9E6Q - chains 1 and Ab of the 40 polymer chains in the assembly; structure by electron microscopy, 1.95 A resolution.

[Chain 1]
Molecule: 23S rRNA
From: Pyrobaculum calidifontis JCM 11548
Sequence (3024 nucleotides; numbered 1 to 3024; the number before each row is that of its first residue):
     1 UAGGCAAAGC CGCCCGGUGG AUGGCUCGGC UCGGGCGXCG AAGAAGGGCG UGGCAAGCUG
    61 CGAUAAGCCC GGGGUAGCXG CAGGCAGGCU UAGAACCCGG GAUCCCCGAA UGGGGCUUCC
   121 UGCCGGGGCC GAAUAGGCCC CGGCGCCCCG UAAGGGGCGG GAACGCGGGG AAAGGAAACA
   181 UCUUAGUACC CGCAGGAAGG GAAGCCAACA GGGACCCCCU GAGUAGGGGC GACCGAAAGG
   241 GGGAUAGCCC AAACCAAAUC CUCGCGGGAC AACCGUGGGG AGAUGUGGGG CUUGGGCCCG
   301 GGCAACCGCC GGCGGGCGGU AGCCGAAGUG GGCUGGAAUG CCCCGCCGUA GAGGGUGAUA
   361 GCCCCGUAGG CGAAACCGCC CGUGGCGGAG UCCCGGGGUC CCGGAGUACC UCGGCUUAGU
   421 UUUGCCGGGG GAACGCGCCG GCCACUGGCC GGCAAGGCUA AGCACGUCCC GAGUCCGAUA
   481 GCGCACUAGU ACCGUGAGGG AAAGCUGAAA AGAACCCCGG AAGGGGGGUG AAAAGAGCCU
   541 GAAACCGGGC GGCUACAGUG GGGCAGGCCC GAAAGGAUGC CCCCUCCCGA AGGAAACCCC
   601 GGUGACGGGG GAGUACGAGG GAGGGGGUCC AGGGUCUGCC CUUACGUCUA GAAACACGGG
   661 CCGGGGAGUU CACGGCCGUG GCGAGCCUAA GGGGUUCAAC CCCGGAGGCG UAGGGAAACC
   721 GACAGCCCGC AGCGGGGCAA CCCGCGAGGG GCGGGGUCUU AAAGGGCCCG UAGUCACGGC
   781 CGUGAGACCA GAAACCGGGC GAUCUAGCCC UGGGCAGGGU GAAGCGGGGC GAAAGCCCCG
   841 UGGAGGCCCG AAGGGGUUCU GAUGUGCAAA UCGUUCCCAU GACCUGGGGC UAGGGGCAAA
   901 AGACCAAUCA AGCCCGGUGA UAGCUGGUUC CCCCCGAAGC GGGUCUCAGC CCGGCCUCCC
   961 CGGAGGCGGC CGGCGGGGUA GAGUACUGAU CGGGGGUGCG GGAGCCGAAA GGCUCCGGCC
  1021 CCCGGUCAAA CUCCGAACCU GCCAGCGCCG UAGAAGGGGG GAGGCGGGGG CGGUGGGGUA
  1081 AGCCUCCGCU CCGAGACGGG AACAACCGAG ACCGGGGUUA AGGCCCCCAA GUGCGGGCUU
  1141 AGUGUCAAUC UAAAAGGGCG UCCCCCGCCC AAGACAGCGG GGCCGUGGGC CUAACAGCAG
  1201 CCAUCGGCUA AGCAACGCGU AACAGCGGAC CCGCCGAGGC GGGGGGCCCC GAAGAUGUAC
  1261 AGGGACUAAG CCCGCCGCCG AGACCCCGGC CCGCGGGCCG UUGGCCCGCG UGGGGUAGGG
  1321 GGGCGCGGCC GUGGGGCAGA AGCCGGGCCG UGAGGUCCGG UGGACCCGCG GCCGACGAAG
  1381 AUCCCGGCGG UAGUAGCAGC GAAGAGGGGU GAGAAGCCCC UCCGCCGGAA AGGACCAGGG
  1441 UUUCCUGGCA ACUUCAAUAG GCCAGGAGUU AGCCGGUCCU AAGGCGGGGC CUAAUAGGCA
  1501 CCCGCCGAAA GGGAAACGGG UUAAUAUUCC CGUGCCGCGG GGGUAGGUUC UGCGGCAACG
  1561 CAGGCCCCGU CCCCGACGCC UCGGGAUAGG GCGGGCGGGA CUGCCGUCCC GCUUAACCGU
  1621 CGAAGGCCGG GGAGUGCCGU AAUGGCGAGA ACCGGCCGAA GGCGGGAAUA GCCGGGGGUU
  1681 UCCCCGGUCC GCCCGACUCC UGGGGCCCGU GAAAAGGGGA CGGGGAACGA GCCCCCGCGC
  1741 CCGUACCGAG AACCGACGCA GGUGCUCCUG GGUGAGAAGC CCAAGGCGGC UCGGGUGACC
  1801 CCGGGCCAGG GAACUCGGCA AAUUGGCCCC GUAACUUCGG GAGAAGGGGU GCCUGCGGUC
  1861 UUGGGGUAUA CCCCCGGGAC CGCAGGUCGC AGUGGCAAGG GGGACCUGAC UGUUUAACAA
  1921 AAACAUAGGU CCCCGCGAGC CCGUAAGGGU GUGUACGGGG GCUGAAUCCU GGCCACUGGC
  1981 GGUACGUGAX CCCCGGGUAC AACCGGGCGA XGCGCXGCUG AAGGCCGGGG GUAACUCUGA
  2041 CCCUCUUAAG GUAGCXAAXU GCCUUGCCGG GUAAGUUCCG GCGUGCAUGA AUGGAUCAAC
  2101 GAGGUCCCCA CUGUCCCGGC CCGGGGCCCG GCGAACCCAC CUCCAGGUGC ACAGUCCUGG
  2161 GACCCCCGAC GGGGCGAGAA GUCCCUAUGG AGCUUCACAG CAGCCUGUCG UUGCGGGGGG
  2221 GCGGGGGGUG CAGAGCGUAG GUGGGAGCGA UGAAACGGGG UCUCCGGGCC CCGUGGAUGC
  2281 GACCCUGGAA CACCACCCAC UCUCCGCCCC UCCGCUUACC CGCCGCAAGG CGGGGACAGC
  2341 GGCAGGCGGG CUGUUCGGCU GGGGCGGCAC ACCCCUGAAA AGAUAUCGGG GGUGCCCAAA
  2401 GCUCGGCUCA GGCGGGUCAG AAAUCCGCCG UAGAGUGUAA GGGCAAAAGC CGGGCUGACU
  2461 GGGCCCUUGA ACGCAAGGGG CCCAGGCGGG AAACCGGGGC CUAGAGAACG CUCGUGCCCC
  2521 CACCAGUGGG GGCCGGGCAU GACAGAAAAG UUACCCUAGG AAUAACCGGC UCGUCGCGGG
  2581 UGAGAGUCCC CAUCGACCCC GCGGUUUGGU ACCCAGACGU CGUCUCUUCC CAUCCUGGCG
  2641 GUGCAGCAGC CGCCAAGGGU GGGGCUGCCC GCCCAUUAAA GGGGAACGUG XGAUGGGUUC
  2701 AGACCGUCGC GAGACAGGUC GGUCUCUACC UGUCGGGGGC GCUGGCCGCC UGAGGGGAAG
  2761 GUGCCCUCAG UACGAGAGGA ACGGGGCGCC GCGGCCUCUA GUGUACCGGU UGUCCGGCAG
  2821 GGCACUGCCG GGCAGCCACG CCGUGGGGGA UAACCGCUGA AAGCAUCUAA GCGGGAAGCC
  2881 CUCCCCGAGA CGAGGCGGCC GUUGCCCUGG GGGCAACCCC GGGGCACGAG GGCUCCXGUA
  2941 GAAGACGGGG UUGAUGGGGG GGCGGUGUAA CCCCCGAGGG UUUCCCGAGG GGAGAGCCGG
  3001 CCCCUCCCAA UCGCCCGAGC GUXC
Not modelled in the structure: 996-1019, 1178-1233, 2032-2040, 2218-2310
Modified residues: 5MC (5-methylcytidine-5'-monophosphate) at position 38, B8T (4-methyl, cytidine-5'-monophosphate) at position 79, OMC (o2'-methylycytidine-5'-monophosphate) at position 492, OMC (o2'-methylycytidine-5'-monophosphate) at position 493, OMC (o2'-methylycytidine-5'-monophosphate) at position 673, OMC (o2'-methylycytidine-5'-monophosphate) at position 872, OMU (o2'-methyluridine 5'-monophosphate) at position 875, OMG (o2'-methylguanosine-5'-monophosphate) at position 902, OMU (o2'-methyluridine 5'-monophosphate) at position 908, OMC (o2'-methylycytidine-5'-monophosphate) at position 1816, PSU (pseudouridine-5'-monophosphate) at position 1911, OMG (o2'-methylguanosine-5'-monophosphate) at position 1947, OMG (o2'-methylguanosine-5'-monophosphate) at position 1949, OMG (o2'-methylguanosine-5'-monophosphate) at position 1957, OMG (o2'-methylguanosine-5'-monophosphate) at position 1971, OMC (o2'-methylycytidine-5'-monophosphate) at position 1976, PSU (pseudouridine-5'-monophosphate) at position 1987, A2M (2'-O-methyladenosine 5'-(dihydrogen phosphate)) at position 1990, A2M (2'-O-methyladenosine 5'-(dihydrogen phosphate)) at position 2011, 4AC (N(4)-acetylcytidine-5'-monophosphate) at position 2016, OMG (o2'-methylguanosine-5'-monophosphate) at position 2017, OMC (o2'-methylycytidine-5'-monophosphate) at position 2018, PSU (pseudouridine-5'-monophosphate) at position 2044, 5MC (5-methylcytidine-5'-monophosphate) at position 2056, A2M (2'-O-methyladenosine 5'-(dihydrogen phosphate)) at position 2059, OMG (o2'-methylguanosine-5'-monophosphate) at position 2066, OMG (o2'-methylguanosine-5'-monophosphate) at position 2071, OMU (o2'-methyluridine 5'-monophosphate) at position 2077, OMU (o2'-methyluridine 5'-monophosphate) at position 2088, OMG (o2'-methylguanosine-5'-monophosphate) at position 2103, OMG (o2'-methylguanosine-5'-monophosphate) at position 2104, OMC (o2'-methylycytidine-5'-monophosphate) at position 2115, OMC (o2'-methylycytidine-5'-monophosphate) at position 2116, OMC (o2'-methylycytidine-5'-monophosphate) at position 2143, OMU (o2'-methyluridine 5'-monophosphate) at position 2155, OMG (o2'-methylguanosine-5'-monophosphate) at position 2176, OMG (o2'-methylguanosine-5'-monophosphate) at position 2362, OMG (o2'-methylguanosine-5'-monophosphate) at position 2366, OMG (o2'-methylguanosine-5'-monophosphate) at position 2388, OMU (o2'-methyluridine 5'-monophosphate) at position 2408, OMG (o2'-methylguanosine-5'-monophosphate) at position 2537, OMC (o2'-methylycytidine-5'-monophosphate) at position 2538, OMC (o2'-methylycytidine-5'-monophosphate) at position 2555, PSU (pseudouridine-5'-monophosphate) at position 2571, OMU (o2'-methyluridine 5'-monophosphate) at position 2574, OMG (o2'-methylguanosine-5'-monophosphate) at position 2601, PSU (pseudouridine-5'-monophosphate) at position 2607, OMG (o2'-methylguanosine-5'-monophosphate) at position 2608, PSU (pseudouridine-5'-monophosphate) at position 2610, OMU (o2'-methyluridine 5'-monophosphate) at position 2623, OMC (o2'-methylycytidine-5'-monophosphate) at position 2624, PSU (pseudouridine-5'-monophosphate) at position 2625, OMU (o2'-methyluridine 5'-monophosphate) at position 2628, OMU (o2'-methyluridine 5'-monophosphate) at position 2666, OMG (o2'-methylguanosine-5'-monophosphate) at position 2667, A2M (2'-O-methyladenosine 5'-(dihydrogen phosphate)) at position 2691, UR3 (3-methyluridine-5'-monophoshate) at position 2698, OMC (o2'-methylycytidine-5'-monophosphate) at position 2704, OMU (o2'-methyluridine 5'-monophosphate) at position 2707, OMC (o2'-methylycytidine-5'-monophosphate) at position 2720, OMU (o2'-methyluridine 5'-monophosphate) at position 2851, OMC (o2'-methylycytidine-5'-monophosphate) at position 2884, OMC (o2'-methylycytidine-5'-monophosphate) at position 2885, B8T (4-methyl, cytidine-5'-monophosphate) at position 2937, G7M (N7-methyl-guanosine-5'-monophosphate) at position 3023
Ion coordination: Mg2+ site 1: A7, A8; Mg2+ site 2 near G24 (its only coordinating residue here); Mg2+ site 3 near U111 (its only coordinating residue here); Mg2+ site 4 near A173 (its only coordinating residue here); Mg2+ site 5: A173, U2354; Mg2+ site 6: A178, C179; Mg2+ site 7: C179, G2190; Mg2+ site 8 near G186 (its only coordinating residue here); Mg2+ site 9 near A198 (its only coordinating residue here); Mg2+ site 10 near G199 (its only coordinating residue here); Mg2+ site 11: G223, G235 (shared with 1 residue of chain AH); Mg2+ site 12 near U286 (its only coordinating residue here); 119 more Mg2+ sites not listed
Small-molecule neighbours:
  - spermine (SPM), molecule 1: G24, G336, A337, A358, C505, U506, G507, A508, A531, C539, C1337, G1363, A1364
  - spermine (SPM), molecule 2: A41, G43, U111, G112, C144, G145, C146, G155, G156, G157, C158
  - spermine (SPM), molecule 3: U121, G122, C123, C138, C139, C140, C1740, C1741
  - spermine (SPM), molecule 4: G167, G168, G169, G170, G186, C415
  - spermine (SPM), molecule 5: A177, A178, C179, C230, G231, U2188, A2508, C2509, A2546
  - spermine (SPM), molecule 6: C182, U183, U184, A185, G186, G227, G228, U416, U417, G419, U420
  - spermine (SPM), molecule 7: G200, G201, A202, A454, A455, G456, G457, C458, U459
  - spermine (SPM), molecule 8: G226, G227, G228, C230, U420, U422, A2522
  - spermine (SPM), molecule 9: G351, A352, G353, G354, G355, U356, A360, G361
  - spermine (SPM), molecule 10: G413, G414, C2201, C2343, A2344
  - spermine (SPM), molecule 11: G494, U495, G496, U803, A906, A907, C1754, G1755
  - spermine (SPM), molecule 12: C515, C516, C517, C518, G519, G523, G524, G525, G526, G527
  - spermine (SPM), molecule 13: G589, A590, A591, G592, G593, G613, U614, A615, C616, G617
  - spermine (SPM), molecule 14: U642, U643, A1096, C1097, G1098, A1102, C1103, A1104, C2156, C2157
  - spermine (SPM), molecule 15: A644, C645, A654, C655, A656, C657, G658, G659, A2177, G2178, A2179, A2180, G2616, A2617
  - spermine (SPM), molecule 16: A650, G1068, G1069, G1070, C1083, C1084, C2612
  - spermine (SPM), molecule 17: G715, A716, G766, A2508, C2509, C2534
  - spermine (SPM), molecule 18: C781, G782, C951, A1062, G1063, G1064, G1319
  - spermine (SPM), molecule 19: G791, G916, G917, U918, G919, A920
  - spermine (SPM), molecule 20: C808, C809, C810, U811, G812, G813, U885, G886, G887, G888, G889
  - spermine (SPM), molecule 21: C849, G1825, G1826, C1827, G1843, A1844, A1898, G1899
  - spermine (SPM), molecule 22: G854, G855, G856, G1750, G1761, G1762, U1763, C1765
  - spermine (SPM), molecule 23: G856, U857, U858, C859, U871, G873, U874, A1916, A1917
  - spermine (SPM), molecule 24: U857, U858, A1920, A1921, OMG_2103, OMG_2104, U2105, G2721, G2722
  - spermine (SPM), molecule 25: G866, C867, A868, U1453, U1454, C1757
  - spermine (SPM), molecule 26: C934, C935, G936, U1316, A1317, G1318, G1319, G1320, G1321
  - spermine (SPM), molecule 27: U979, A980, G981, A982, A1029, U1032, C1034, G1035, G2377, A2378, A2379
  - spermine (SPM), molecule 28: G1123, C1124, C1125, C1126, C1127, U1145, A1259, C1260, A1261, G1262, G1263, G1264, A1265
  - spermine (SPM), molecule 29: U1394, A1395, C1800, G2125, G2126, C2127, C2128, C2167, G2168, A2169, C2170, A2728
  - spermine (SPM), molecule 30: A1398, G1793, G1795, U1796, G1797, G2124, G2125, G2126
  - spermine (SPM), molecule 31: G1399, C1400, A1402, A1403, A1430, G1750, C1787, G1789, C1790
  - spermine (SPM), molecule 32: G1428, G1770, G1771, G1772, U1773, G1774
  - spermine (SPM), molecule 33: U1492, A1493, G2203, G2341, G2342
  - spermine (SPM), molecule 34: A1588, G1589, U1614, A1615, C1663, G1664, G1665, G1666
  - spermine (SPM), molecule 35: U1710, G1711, A1712, A1713
  - spermine (SPM), molecule 36: C1806, C1807, U2802, G2803, C2829, G2830, G2831, G2832
  - spermine (SPM), molecule 37: U1850, G1851, C1852, A1884, G1885, G1886, U1887, C1888, G1889, G1892
  - spermine (SPM), molecule 38: U1907, G1908, U1963, G1964, U2092, G2093, G2094, A2095, U2096, OMC_2704, C2705
  - spermine (SPM), molecule 39: A1938, G1939, C1940, G1948, OMG_1949, U1950, G1951
  - spermine (SPM), molecule 40: OMC_2115, OMC_2116, C2117, G2118
  - spermine (SPM), molecule 41: C2464, C2465, U2467, U2468, G2469, A2475, A2476, G2477, G2478, G2479, G2480
  - spermine (SPM), molecule 42: C2621, G2622, OMU_2623, A2685, G2688, U2689, G2690, A2693, U2694
  - spermine (SPM), molecule 43: G2661, G2662, A2680, G2681, G2682, G2683
  - spermine (SPM), molecule 44: G2755, G2756, G2757, A2759, C2880
  - spermine (SPM), molecule 45: G2760, G2761, U2762, G2763, C2787, G2788, C2789, G2845
  - spermine (SPM), molecule 46: A2954, U2955, G2956, G2957, G2958, G2959, G2960, C3003, C3004, U3005

[Chain Ab]
Protein: Large ribosomal subunit protein eL32
From: Pyrobaculum calidifontis JCM 11548
UniProtKB: A3MSJ5 (A3MSJ5_PYRCJ); residues 1-153 here = UniProt positions 1-153
Sequence (153 residues; numbered 1 to 153; the number before each row is that of its first residue):
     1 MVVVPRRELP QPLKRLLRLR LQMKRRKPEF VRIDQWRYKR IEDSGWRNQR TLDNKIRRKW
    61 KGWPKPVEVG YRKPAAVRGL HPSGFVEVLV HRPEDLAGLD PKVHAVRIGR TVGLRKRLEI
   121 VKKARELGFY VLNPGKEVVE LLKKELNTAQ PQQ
Not modelled in the structure: 1-5, 146-153
Ion coordination: Mg2+: Asp53 (shared with U647(1), A652(1) of chain 1)

[Chain 1 / chain Ab interface]
Contacting residue pairs - 170 pairs, chain 1 then chain Ab:
  C341(1) - Arg115(Ab)  sugar contact
  A543(1) - Lys39(Ab)  hydrogen bond to the phosphate
  A544(1) - Lys39(Ab)  salt bridge to the phosphate
  G560(1) - Trp36(Ab)  sugar contact
  G561(1) - Trp36(Ab)  sugar contact
  G561(1) - Gly62(Ab)  hydrogen bond to the base
  A574(1) - Arg107(Ab)  phosphate contact
  A574(1) - Leu132(Ab)  sugar contact
  G575(1) - His81(Ab)  salt bridge to the phosphate
  G575(1) - Pro82(Ab)  sugar contact
  G575(1) - Arg107(Ab)  salt bridge to the phosphate
  G576(1) - His81(Ab)  salt bridge to the phosphate
  G576(1) - Pro82(Ab)  phosphate contact
  G576(1) - Ser83(Ab)  phosphate contact
  G576(1) - Tyr130(Ab)  hydrogen bond to the phosphate
  A577(1) - Arg6(Ab)  phosphate contact
  U578(1) - Arg6(Ab)  base contact
  G620(1) - Arg15(Ab)  sugar contact
  G620(1) - Arg18(Ab)  salt bridge to the phosphate
  G621(1) - Gln11(Ab)  hydrogen bond to the phosphate
  G621(1) - Arg15(Ab)  phosphate contact
  G621(1) - Arg18(Ab)  salt bridge to the phosphate
  A631(1) - Arg25(Ab)  phosphate contact
  G632(1) - Arg25(Ab)  phosphate contact
  C641(1) - Lys61(Ab)  sugar contact
  U642(1) - Lys61(Ab)  sugar contact
  U642(1) - Gly62(Ab)  sugar contact
  U642(1) - Trp63(Ab)  sugar contact
  U643(1) - Trp63(Ab)  phosphate contact
  A644(1) - Asp34(Ab)  hydrogen bond to the sugar
  A644(1) - Arg37(Ab)  base contact
  A644(1) - Tyr38(Ab)  base contact
  A644(1) - Trp63(Ab)  phosphate contact
  C645(1) - Ile33(Ab)  phosphate contact
  C645(1) - Asp34(Ab)  sugar contact
  C645(1) - Lys55(Ab)  salt bridge to the phosphate
  G646(1) - Thr51(Ab)  hydrogen bond to the phosphate
  U647(1) - Arg50(Ab)  phosphate contact
  U647(1) - Thr51(Ab)  phosphate contact
  U647(1) - Leu52(Ab)  hydrogen bond to the phosphate
  U647(1) - Asp53(Ab)  base contact
  C648(1) - Leu52(Ab)  phosphate contact
  U649(1) - Leu52(Ab)  base contact
  A652(1) - Asp53(Ab)  hydrogen bond to the sugar
  A653(1) - Asp53(Ab)  phosphate contact
  A653(1) - Lys55(Ab)  salt bridge to the phosphate
  C661(1) - Arg40(Ab)  salt bridge to the phosphate
  C662(1) - Lys39(Ab)  hydrogen bond to the phosphate
  C662(1) - Arg40(Ab)  salt bridge to the phosphate
  G663(1) - Arg40(Ab)  phosphate contact
  C930(1) - Arg47(Ab)  salt bridge to the phosphate
  C931(1) - Trp46(Ab)  hydrogen bond to the phosphate
  C931(1) - Arg47(Ab)  phosphate contact
  C931(1) - Asn48(Ab)  hydrogen bond to the phosphate
  C932(1) - Trp46(Ab)  hydrogen bond to the phosphate
  C932(1) - Asn48(Ab)  hydrogen bond to the phosphate
  C932(1) - Val67(Ab)  sugar contact
  C932(1) - Val69(Ab)  sugar contact
  C933(1) - Glu68(Ab)  phosphate contact
  C933(1) - Val69(Ab)  phosphate contact
  G1095(1) - Arg57(Ab)  salt bridge to the phosphate
  G1095(1) - Arg58(Ab)  phosphate contact
  A1096(1) - Arg58(Ab)  sugar contact
  A1096(1) - Lys59(Ab)  hydrogen bond to the sugar
  A1096(1) - Trp60(Ab)  phosphate contact
  A1096(1) - Lys61(Ab)  phosphate contact
  C1097(1) - Trp60(Ab)  phosphate contact
  C1097(1) - Lys61(Ab)  hydrogen bond to the phosphate
  G1098(1) - Lys61(Ab)  salt bridge to the phosphate
  C1112(1) - Lys59(Ab)  hydrogen bond to the phosphate
  C1112(1) - Glu68(Ab)  hydrogen bond to the sugar
  C1112(1) - Gly70(Ab)  base contact
  C1113(1) - Lys59(Ab)  salt bridge to the phosphate
  C1113(1) - Glu68(Ab)  phosphate contact
  C1113(1) - Gly70(Ab)  sugar contact
  C1113(1) - Tyr71(Ab)  sugar contact
  G1114(1) - Arg26(Ab)  hydrogen bond to the sugar
  G1282(1) - Lys61(Ab)  base contact
  G1288(1) - Arg15(Ab)  hydrogen bond to the phosphate
  G1288(1) - Leu19(Ab)  sugar contact
  G1289(1) - Arg15(Ab)  salt bridge to the phosphate
  G1289(1) - Leu19(Ab)  sugar contact
  G1289(1) - Met23(Ab)  sugar contact
  G1289(1) - Gly70(Ab)  hydrogen bond to the base
  G1289(1) - Arg72(Ab)  sugar contact
  G1289(1) - Pro74(Ab)  phosphate contact
  C1290(1) - Val69(Ab)  hydrogen bond to the sugar
  C1290(1) - Arg72(Ab)  sugar contact
  C1290(1) - Lys73(Ab)  sugar contact
  C1290(1) - Pro74(Ab)  phosphate contact
  C1290(1) - Ala75(Ab)  hydrogen bond to the phosphate
  C1290(1) - Arg78(Ab)  hydrogen bond to the phosphate
  C1291(1) - Val69(Ab)  sugar contact
  C1291(1) - Arg78(Ab)  salt bridge to the phosphate
  G1315(1) - Arg57(Ab)  hydrogen bond to the phosphate
  U1316(1) - Arg57(Ab)  sugar contact
  A1317(1) - Arg50(Ab)  salt bridge to the phosphate
  G1318(1) - Arg50(Ab)  salt bridge to the phosphate
  G1334(1) - His91(Ab)  sugar contact
  G1334(1) - Arg92(Ab)  salt bridge to the phosphate
  G1335(1) - His91(Ab)  sugar contact
  G1335(1) - Arg92(Ab)  phosphate contact
  G1335(1) - Thr111(Ab)  hydrogen bond to the sugar
  G1335(1) - Val112(Ab)  sugar contact
  G1335(1) - Lys116(Ab)  salt bridge to the phosphate
  G1336(1) - Thr111(Ab)  sugar contact
  G1336(1) - Val112(Ab)  phosphate contact
  G1336(1) - Gly113(Ab)  hydrogen bond to the phosphate
  G1336(1) - Lys116(Ab)  salt bridge to the phosphate
  A1338(1) - Leu114(Ab)  hydrogen bond to the phosphate
  A1338(1) - Arg115(Ab)  hydrogen bond to the sugar
  G1339(1) - Gly113(Ab)  phosphate contact
  G1339(1) - Leu114(Ab)  hydrogen bond to the phosphate
  A1340(1) - Thr111(Ab)  phosphate contact
  A1341(1) - Arg110(Ab)  salt bridge to the phosphate
  A1341(1) - Thr111(Ab)  phosphate contact
  G1347(1) - Arg107(Ab)  base contact
  C1348(1) - Lys24(Ab)  salt bridge to the phosphate
  C1348(1) - Pro82(Ab)  phosphate contact
  C1349(1) - Arg20(Ab)  hydrogen bond to the phosphate
  C1349(1) - Lys24(Ab)  salt bridge to the phosphate
  C1349(1) - Gly79(Ab)  phosphate contact
  C1349(1) - Leu80(Ab)  sugar contact
  C1349(1) - Pro82(Ab)  phosphate contact
  G1350(1) - Arg20(Ab)  salt bridge to the phosphate
  G1350(1) - Arg72(Ab)  hydrogen bond to the phosphate
  G1350(1) - Lys73(Ab)  salt bridge to the phosphate
  G1350(1) - Arg78(Ab)  phosphate contact
  G1350(1) - Gly79(Ab)  hydrogen bond to the phosphate
  U1351(1) - Phe30(Ab)  sugar contact
  U1351(1) - Val67(Ab)  sugar contact
  U1351(1) - Glu68(Ab)  base contact
  U1351(1) - Val69(Ab)  hydrogen bond to the base
  U1351(1) - Tyr71(Ab)  sugar contact
  U1351(1) - Arg72(Ab)  salt bridge to the phosphate
  U1351(1) - Lys73(Ab)  salt bridge to the phosphate
  U1351(1) - Arg78(Ab)  salt bridge to the phosphate
  G1352(1) - Lys27(Ab)  salt bridge to the phosphate
  G1352(1) - Phe30(Ab)  sugar contact
  G1352(1) - Trp46(Ab)  phosphate contact
  G1352(1) - Val67(Ab)  sugar contact
  A1353(1) - Gly45(Ab)  phosphate contact
  A1353(1) - Trp46(Ab)  hydrogen bond to the phosphate
  A1353(1) - Arg47(Ab)  phosphate contact
  G1354(1) - Gly45(Ab)  phosphate contact
  G1354(1) - Arg47(Ab)  salt bridge to the phosphate
  U1356(1) - Leu89(Ab)  phosphate contact
  U1356(1) - Arg107(Ab)  sugar contact
  C1357(1) - Leu89(Ab)  phosphate contact
  C1357(1) - Arg107(Ab)  hydrogen bond to the sugar
  C1357(1) - Ile108(Ab)  sugar contact
  C1357(1) - Gly109(Ab)  phosphate contact
  C1357(1) - Arg110(Ab)  salt bridge to the phosphate
  C1357(1) - Asn133(Ab)  hydrogen bond to the phosphate
  C1358(1) - Arg110(Ab)  phosphate contact
  C1358(1) - Arg117(Ab)  salt bridge to the phosphate
  C1358(1) - Asn133(Ab)  phosphate contact
  G1359(1) - Gly135(Ab)  phosphate contact
  G1359(1) - Lys136(Ab)  hydrogen bond to the phosphate
  G1360(1) - Lys136(Ab)  salt bridge to the phosphate
  A1379(1) - Arg32(Ab)  salt bridge to the phosphate
  A1379(1) - Ile33(Ab)  hydrogen bond to the base
  A1379(1) - Tyr38(Ab)  base contact
  A1379(1) - Arg40(Ab)  hydrogen bond to the base
  A1379(1) - Ile41(Ab)  phosphate contact
  A1379(1) - Gln49(Ab)  base contact
  G1380(1) - Gln49(Ab)  base contact
  A2139(1) - Arg37(Ab)  hydrogen bond to the base
  A2139(1) - Tyr38(Ab)  hydrogen bond to the sugar
  C2140(1) - Arg37(Ab)  hydrogen bond to the sugar
Other interface residues (no listed pair), chain 1 (77 interface residues in all): G659, A1094, A1111, G1333, C1337
Other interface residues (no listed pair), chain Ab (80 interface residues in all): Leu16, Asn54, Lys65, Val77, Glu87, Leu118, Pro134, Glu137

[Summary]
77 residues of chain 1 and 80 residues of chain Ab are in contact; the contacts include 42 hydrogen bonds and
35 salt bridges. Polar pairs include G561(1)-Gly62(Ab), G1289(1)-Gly70(Ab) and U1351(1)-Val69(Ab). Bound to
chain 1: 46 copies of spermine.
Chain 1 is 23S rRNA and chain Ab is Large ribosomal subunit protein eL32, both from Pyrobaculum calidifontis
JCM 11548; the structure, Cryo-EM structure of the Pyrobaculum calidifontis 50S ribosomal subunit in complex
with Dri, was determined by electron microscopy.
